PDB entry 6UQO | electron microscopy, 3.10 A resolution | chains C and X of the 22 polymer chains in the assembly

# Chain C
Name: ATP-dependent Clp protease ATP-binding subunit ClpA
Organism: Escherichia coli (strain K12)
Notes: EC 3.4.21.92
UniProtKB: A0A4S4P650 (A0A4S4P650_ECOLI); numbering as in UniProt (aligned over 169-746)
Sequence (578 residues; each row starts with the number of its first residue):
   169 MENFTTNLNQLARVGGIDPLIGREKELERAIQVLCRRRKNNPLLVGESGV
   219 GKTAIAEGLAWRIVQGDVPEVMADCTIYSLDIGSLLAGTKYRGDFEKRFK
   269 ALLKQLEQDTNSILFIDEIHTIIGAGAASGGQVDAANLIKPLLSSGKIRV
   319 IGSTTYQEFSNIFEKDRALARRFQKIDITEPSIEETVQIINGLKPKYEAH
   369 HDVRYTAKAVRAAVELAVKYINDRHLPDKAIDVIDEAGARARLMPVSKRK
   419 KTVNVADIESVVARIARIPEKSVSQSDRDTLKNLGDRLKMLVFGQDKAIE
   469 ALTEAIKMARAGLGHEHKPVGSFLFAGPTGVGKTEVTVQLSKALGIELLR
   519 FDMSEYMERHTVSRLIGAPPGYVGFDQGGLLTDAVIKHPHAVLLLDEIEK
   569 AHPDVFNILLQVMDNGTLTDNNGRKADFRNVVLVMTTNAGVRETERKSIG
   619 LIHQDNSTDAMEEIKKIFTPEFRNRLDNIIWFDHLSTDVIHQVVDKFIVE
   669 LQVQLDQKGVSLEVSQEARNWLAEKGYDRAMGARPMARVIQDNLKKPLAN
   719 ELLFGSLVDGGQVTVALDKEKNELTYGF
Ligand contacts:
  - ATP-gamma-S (AGS; phosphothiophosphoric acid-adenylate ester), molecule 1: P187, L188, I189, R191, S216, G217, V218, G219, K220, T221, A222, T323, I357, L361, P395, D396, I399
  - ATP-gamma-S (AGS), molecule 2: A336, R339, R340
  - ATP-gamma-S (AGS), molecule 3: L459, V460, F461, Q463, T497, G498, V499, G500, K501, T502, E503, E565, N606, L653, V657, V661, K664, F665, A701, R702

# Chain X
Name: RepA-GFP
Sequence (9 residues; each row starts with the number of its first residue; numbering starts at 0; X marks 9 residues of unknown identity (built as UNK)):
     0 XXXXXXXXX

# Interface between chain C and chain X
Chain C residues in contact with chain X, 5 residues: K258, Y259, R260, A295, A296

# In short
No residue of chain C is in contact with chain X. Bound to chain C: 3 copies of ATP-gamma-S.
Here chain C is ATP-dependent Clp protease ATP-binding subunit ClpA (Escherichia coli (strain K12)) and chain
X is RepA-GFP. Entry 6UQO (ClpA/ClpP Engaged State bound to RepA-GFP) was determined by electron microscopy,
deposited together with 6UQE, 6W1Z, 6W20, 6W21, 6W22, 6W23 and 6W24.
